1PWO - chains C and D of the 4 polymer chains in the assembly; structure by X-ray diffraction, 2.60 A resolution.

# Chain C (and D)
Name: Phospholipase A2
Organism: Micropechis ikaheka
Notes: EC 3.1.1.4; chain D of this document is another copy of the same molecule, construct and numbering; everything in this record applies to it too
Sequence (124 residues; row label = number of the first residue in the row):
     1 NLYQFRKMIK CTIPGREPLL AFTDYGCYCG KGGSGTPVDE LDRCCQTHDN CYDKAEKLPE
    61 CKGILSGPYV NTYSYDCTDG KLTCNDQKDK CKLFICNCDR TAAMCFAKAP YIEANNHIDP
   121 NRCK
Disulfides: Cys11-Cys77, Cys27-Cys123, Cys29-Cys45, Cys44-Cys105, Cys51-Cys98, Cys61-Cys91, Cys84-Cys96
What the authors report for this chain:
  - catalytic residues: His48, Asp49 (citing earlier work)

# How chain C and chain D interact
Residue-residue contacts (5; chain C residue first):
  Glu40(C) with Glu40(D); Arg43(D), salt bridge
  Arg43(C) with Glu40(D), salt bridge; Lys108(D), hydrogen bond (side chain-backbone)
  Lys108(C) with Arg43(D), hydrogen bond (backbone-side chain)
Also at the interface, not in a pair above, chain C (4 interface residues in all): Ala109
Also at the interface, not in a pair above, chain D (5 interface residues in all): Ala109, Pro110

# In short
4 residues of chain C and 5 residues of chain D are in contact, with 2 hydrogen bonds and 2 salt bridges.
Among the polar pairs are Glu40(C)-Arg43(D) and Arg43(C)-Lys108(D). From the paper: catalytic residues
His48(C) and Asp49(C).
Chain C and chain D are both Phospholipase A2 (Micropechis ikaheka); the structure, Crystal Structure of
Phospholipase A2 (MIPLA2) from Micropechis Ikaheka, was determined by X-ray diffraction together with 1OZY and
1P7O from the same study.
